4QN7 - chain A; structure by X-ray diffraction, 2.30 A resolution.

# Chain A
Molecule: Neuraminidase
Source organism: Influenza A virus (A/mallard/ALB/196/1996(H10N7))
UniProt: Q20R18 (Q20R18_9INFA); residues 1-390 here correspond to UniProt positions 81-470 (UniProt number = residue number + 80)
Amino-acid sequence (390 residues; row label = number of the first residue in the row):
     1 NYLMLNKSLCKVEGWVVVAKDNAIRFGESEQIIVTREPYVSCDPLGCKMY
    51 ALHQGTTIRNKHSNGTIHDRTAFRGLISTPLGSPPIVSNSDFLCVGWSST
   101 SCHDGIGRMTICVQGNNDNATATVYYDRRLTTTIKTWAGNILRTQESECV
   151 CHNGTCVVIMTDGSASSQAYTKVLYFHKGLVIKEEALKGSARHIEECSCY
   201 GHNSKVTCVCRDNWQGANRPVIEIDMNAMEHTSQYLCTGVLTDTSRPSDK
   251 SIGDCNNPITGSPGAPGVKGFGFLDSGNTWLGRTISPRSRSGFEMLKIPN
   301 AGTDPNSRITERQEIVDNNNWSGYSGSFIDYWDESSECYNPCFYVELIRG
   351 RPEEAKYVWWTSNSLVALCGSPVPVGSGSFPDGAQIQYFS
Cystine bridges: Cys-10/Cys-338, Cys-42/Cys-47, Cys-94/Cys-112, Cys-102/Cys-149, Cys-151/Cys-156, Cys-197/Cys-210, Cys-199/Cys-208, Cys-237/Cys-255, Cys-342/Cys-369
Covalent attachments: N-acetylglucosamine (NAG) linked to Asn-64, Asn-119, Asn-153
Ion coordination: Ca2+: Asp-212, Gly-216, Asp-243, Pro-266
Residues lining bound ligands: Oseltamivir carboxylate (G39; (3R,4R,5S)-4-(acetylamino)-5-amino-3-(pentan-3-yloxy)cyclohex-1-ene-1-carboxylic acid): Arg-36, Glu-37, Asp-69, Arg-70, Arg-74, Trp-97, Ser-98, Ile-141, Arg-143, Glu-146, Ala-165, Glu-195, Glu-196, Arg-211, Asn-213, Gly-267, Arg-290, Tyr-324

# Overview
Chain A binds Oseltamivir carboxylate. N-acetylglucosamine is covalently linked to Asn-64, Asn-119 and
Asn-153. Asp-212, Gly-216, Asp-243 and Pro-266 coordinate Ca2+.
Chain A is Neuraminidase (Influenza A virus (A/mallard/ALB/196/1996(H10N7))); the structure, Crystal structure
of neuramnidase N7 complexed with Oseltamivir, was determined by X-ray diffraction, deposited together with
4QN3, 4QN4, 4QN5 and 4QN6.
